Entry 1D0G (X-ray diffraction, 2.40 A resolution); this record covers chains A and B of the 6 polymer chains in the assembly.

== Chain A (and B) ==
Name: Apoptosis-2 ligand
From: Homo sapiens
Notes: chain B of this document is another copy of the same molecule, construct and numbering; everything in this record applies to it too
UniProtKB: P50591 (TNF10_HUMAN); residue numbers follow UniProt; this construct covers 114-281
Chain sequence (168 residues; numbered 114 to 281; the number before each row is that of its first residue):
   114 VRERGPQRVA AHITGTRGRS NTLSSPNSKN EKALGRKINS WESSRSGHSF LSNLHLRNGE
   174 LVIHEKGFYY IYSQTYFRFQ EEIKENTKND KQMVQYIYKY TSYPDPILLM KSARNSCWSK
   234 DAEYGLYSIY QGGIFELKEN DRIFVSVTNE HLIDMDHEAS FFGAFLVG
Disordered / not traced: 114-118, 132-143
Curated features (UniProtKB/Swiss-Prot):
  - binding site (Zn(2+)): Cys-230
Bound ions: Zn2+: Cys-230 (together with chloride ion) (shared with Cys-230(B) of chain B; 1 residue of chain D)

== Chain A / chain B interface ==
Residue-residue contacts (60; chain A residue first):
  Gly-180(A) / Arg-121(B)
  Phe-181(A) / Arg-121(B)
  Phe-181(A) / Phe-163(B)  hydrophobic
  Phe-181(A) / Ser-165(B)
  Tyr-183(A) / Tyr-183(B)
  Tyr-183(A) / Tyr-243(B)  hydrogen bond
  Tyr-183(A) / Phe-278(B)  hydrophobic
  Lys-201(A) / Glu-236(B)  salt bridge
  Asp-203(A) / Tyr-237(B)  hydrogen bond
  Gln-205(A) / Tyr-237(B)  hydrogen bond
  Gln-205(A) / Leu-239(B)
  Ile-220(A) / His-161(B)
  Leu-221(A) / His-161(B)
  Leu-221(A) / Glu-271(B)
  Leu-222(A) / Glu-271(B)
  Met-223(A) / Glu-271(B)
  Met-223(A) / Phe-274(B)  hydrophobic
  Lys-224(A) / Gln-187(B)  hydrogen bond (backbone-side chain)
  Lys-224(A) / Tyr-189(B)
  Lys-224(A) / Glu-271(B)  hydrogen bond (backbone-backbone)
  Lys-224(A) / Ala-272(B)
  Ser-225(A) / Gln-187(B)
  Ser-225(A) / Ser-241(B)
  Ala-226(A) / Tyr-189(B)
  Ala-226(A) / Leu-239(B)
  Ala-226(A) / Tyr-240(B)
  Ala-226(A) / Ser-241(B)  hydrogen bond (backbone-side chain)
  Arg-227(A) / Arg-227(B)
  Arg-227(A) / Leu-239(B)  hydrogen bond (side chain-backbone)
  Arg-227(A) / Tyr-240(B)
  Arg-227(A) / Ser-241(B)
  Asn-228(A) / Tyr-237(B)
  Asn-228(A) / Gly-238(B)
  Asn-228(A) / Leu-239(B)  hydrogen bond (backbone-backbone)
  Asn-228(A) / Tyr-240(B)  hydrogen bond
  Cys-230(A) / Cys-230(B)  hydrophobic
  Trp-231(A) / Cys-230(B)  hydrogen bond (backbone-side chain)
  Trp-231(A) / Ser-232(B)
  Trp-231(A) / Asp-234(B)
  Trp-231(A) / Ala-235(B)  hydrophobic
  Trp-231(A) / Glu-236(B)
  Trp-231(A) / Tyr-237(B)  hydrogen bond (side chain-backbone)
  Ser-232(A) / Ser-232(B)
  Tyr-243(A) / Tyr-243(B)  hydrophobic
  Gln-244(A) / Gln-187(B)  hydrogen bond
  Gly-245(A) / Tyr-243(B)
  Gly-245(A) / Phe-274(B)
  Gly-246(A) / Tyr-185(B)
  Ile-247(A) / Ala-124(B)
  Ile-247(A) / His-125(B)  hydrogen bond (backbone-side chain)
  Ile-247(A) / Phe-163(B)  hydrophobic
  Ile-247(A) / Tyr-185(B)  hydrogen bond (backbone-side chain)
  Ile-247(A) / Ala-277(B)
  Ile-247(A) / Phe-278(B)  hydrophobic
  Phe-248(A) / His-125(B)
  Phe-248(A) / His-161(B)
  Phe-278(A) / Phe-278(B)  hydrophobic
  Val-280(A) / Phe-278(B)  hydrophobic
  Gly-281(A) / Arg-121(B)
  Gly-281(A) / Val-122(B)
Interface residues without a listed pair, chain A (29 interface residues in all): Lys-233, Glu-249
Interface residues without a listed pair, chain B (32 interface residues in all): Ala-123, Asp-269, His-270, Leu-279

== Summary ==
The interface between chain A and chain B involves 29 residues on one side and 32 on the other, with 14
hydrogen bonds and 1 salt bridge. Among the polar pairs are Lys-201(A)/Glu-236(B), Tyr-183(A)/Tyr-243(B) and
Asp-203(A)/Tyr-237(B). UniProt lists Zn2+-binding residue Cys-230(A) on chain A.
Chain A and chain B are both Apoptosis-2 ligand (Homo sapiens); the structure, Crystal structure of death
receptor 5 (DR5) bound to APO2L/trail, was determined by X-ray diffraction.
